Entry 2YDO (X-ray diffraction, 3.00 A resolution); this record covers chain A.

[Chain A]
Name: Adenosine receptor A2A
Source organism: Homo sapiens
UniProt: P29274 (AA2AR_HUMAN); residues 1-317 here = UniProt positions 1-317
Sequence (325 residues; numbered 1 to 325; the number before each row is that of its first residue):
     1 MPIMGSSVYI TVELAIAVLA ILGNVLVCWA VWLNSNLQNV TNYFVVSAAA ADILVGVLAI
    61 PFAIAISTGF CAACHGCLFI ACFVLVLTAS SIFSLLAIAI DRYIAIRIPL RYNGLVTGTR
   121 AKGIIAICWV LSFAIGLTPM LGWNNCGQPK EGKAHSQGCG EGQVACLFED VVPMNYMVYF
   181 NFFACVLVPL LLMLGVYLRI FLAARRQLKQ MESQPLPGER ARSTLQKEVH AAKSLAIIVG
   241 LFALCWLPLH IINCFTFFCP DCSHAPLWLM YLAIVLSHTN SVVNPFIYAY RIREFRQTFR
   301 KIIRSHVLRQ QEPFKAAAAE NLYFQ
Not modelled in the structure: 1-5, 214-223, 325
Disulfide bonds: C71-C159, C74-C146, C77-C166, C259-C262
Sequence notes: engineered mutation A48 (Leu in P29274), L54 (Ala in P29274), A65 (Thr in P29274), A89 (Gln in P29274), A154 (Asn in P29274); expression tag (318-325)
Residues lining bound ligands: adenosine (ADN): A63, V84, L85, T88, F168, E169, M177, N181, W246, L249, H250, N253, M270, I274, S277, H278
Swiss-Prot annotation at these positions:
  - binding site (adenosine): E169, N253, S277, H278
From the paper describing this entry:
  - binding site for adenosine: V84, L85, T88, F168, E169, N181, L249, H250, N253, I274, S277, H278
  - conformationally variable residues (side-chain flip): V84
  - mutagenesis - L48A, A54L, T65A, Q89A: increased stability (citing earlier work)

[In short]
Chain A binds adenosine. From UniProt: 4 adenosine-binding residues. The paper reports a binding site for
adenosine at V84, L85 and T88 among others; L48A, A54L and T65A, among others, increase stability.
Chain A is Adenosine receptor A2A (Homo sapiens); the structure, Thermostabilised HUMAN A2a Receptor with
adenosine bound, was determined by X-ray diffraction (same publication as 2YDV).
